PDB entry 8GTK | X-ray diffraction, 3.10 A resolution | chains A and B

[Chain A]
Name: GSDMB isoform-1
Organism: Homo sapiens
Amino-acid sequence (397 residues; row label = number of the first residue in the row; numbers below 1 keep their minus sign (Gly-6 is residue -6)):
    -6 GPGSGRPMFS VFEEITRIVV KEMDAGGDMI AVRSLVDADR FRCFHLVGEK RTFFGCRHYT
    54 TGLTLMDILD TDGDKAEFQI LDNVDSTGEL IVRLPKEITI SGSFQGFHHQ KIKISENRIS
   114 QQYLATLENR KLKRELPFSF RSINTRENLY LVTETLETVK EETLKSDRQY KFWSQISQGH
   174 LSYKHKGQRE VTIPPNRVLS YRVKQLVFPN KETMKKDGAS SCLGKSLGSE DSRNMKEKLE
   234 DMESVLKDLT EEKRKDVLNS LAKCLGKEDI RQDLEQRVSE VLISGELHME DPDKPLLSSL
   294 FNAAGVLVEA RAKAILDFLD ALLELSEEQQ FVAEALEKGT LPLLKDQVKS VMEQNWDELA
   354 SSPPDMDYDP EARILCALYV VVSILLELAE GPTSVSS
Disordered / not traced: -6 to 2, 96-99, 138-142, 164-180, 203-225, 355-361, 383-390
From the paper describing this entry:
  - conformationally variable residues (order/disorder transition): Leu216 to Leu220

[Chain B]
Name: Probable E3 ubiquitin-protein ligase ipaH7.8
Organism: Shigella flexneri
Notes: EC 2.3.2.27
Reference sequence: P18014 (IPA7_SHIFL); residues 23-262 here = UniProt positions 23-262
Amino-acid sequence (241 residues; row label = number of the first residue in the row):
    22 MSNEHYLRIL TEWEKNSSPG EERGIAFNRL SQCFQNQEAV LNLSDLNLTS LPELPKHISA
    82 LIVENNKLTS LPKLPAFLKE LNADNNRLSV IPELPESLTT LSVRSNQLEN LPVLPNHLTS
   142 LFVENNRLYN LPALPEKLKF LHVYYNRLTT LPDLPDKLEI LCAQRNNLVT FPQFSDRNNI
   202 RQKEYYFHFN QITTLPESFS QLDSSYRINI SGNPLSTRVL QSLQRLTSSP DYHGPQIYFS
   262 M
Disordered / not traced: 22-25, 262
Differences from the reference sequence: initiating methionine (22)
UniProt features mapped onto this chain:
  - mutagenesis: Asp105 to Asn106 (Abolished ability to ubiquitinate GSDMB), Arg125 (R125A: Abolished ability to ubiquitinate GSDMB), Phe143 (F143S: Abolished ability to ubiquitinate GSDMB), Asn146 (N146A: Does not affect ability to interact with host GSDMB), Phe161 to Tyr166 (Abolished ability to ubiquitinate GSDMB), Phe161 (F161G: Abolished ability to ubiquitinate GSDMB; when associated with G-181), Tyr165 to Tyr166 (Abolished ability to ubiquitinate GSDMB), Ile181 (I181G: Abolished ability to ubiquitinate GSDMB; when associated with G-161), Arg186 (R186E: Abolished ability to ubiquitinate GSDMB), Glu205 to Phe210 (Abolished ability to ubiquitinate GSDMB), Glu205 to Tyr207 (Abolished ability to ubiquitinate GSDMB), His209 (H209G: Abolished ability to ubiquitinate GSDMB), 3 further mutagenesis entries in UniProt

[Interface between chain A and chain B]
Contacting residue pairs (40; chain A residue first):
  Lys14(A) - Arg186(B)
  Lys14(A) - His209(B)
  Lys14(A) - Phe210(B)
  Glu15(A) - Tyr166(B)  hydrogen bond
  Glu15(A) - Gln185(B)  hydrogen bond (backbone-side chain)
  Glu15(A) - Arg186(B)  salt bridge
  Glu15(A) - His209(B)  hydrogen bond (backbone-side chain)
  Met16(A) - Gln185(B)
  Met16(A) - Tyr207(B)
  Met16(A) - His209(B)  hydrogen bond (backbone-side chain)
  Asp17(A) - Tyr207(B)
  Asp17(A) - Arg228(B)  salt bridge
  Asp17(A) - Asn230(B)  hydrogen bond
  Ala18(A) - Phe210(B)  hydrophobic
  Ala18(A) - Asn230(B)  hydrogen bond (backbone-side chain)
  Ala18(A) - Ser232(B)  hydrogen bond (backbone-side chain)
  Gly19(A) - Tyr259(B)
  Gly20(A) - Arg228(B)
  Asp21(A) - Arg228(B)  salt bridge
  Asp21(A) - Gln257(B)  hydrogen bond
  Asp21(A) - Tyr259(B)  hydrogen bond
  Glu82(A) - Arg125(B)  salt bridge
  Leu83(A) - Arg125(B)
  Leu83(A) - His163(B)
  Leu83(A) - Tyr165(B)
  Ile84(A) - Arg125(B)
  Ile84(A) - Tyr165(B)  hydrogen bond (backbone-side chain)
  Ile84(A) - Tyr166(B)
  Val85(A) - Tyr166(B)
  Arg86(A) - Asn146(B)  hydrogen bond
  Arg86(A) - Tyr166(B)  hydrogen bond (backbone-side chain)
  His102(A) - Asn146(B)
  Lys104(A) - Asn146(B)
  Lys106(A) - Asp105(B)  salt bridge
  Lys106(A) - Arg125(B)
  Arg111(A) - Ile181(B)
  Arg111(A) - Glu205(B)  salt bridge
  Arg111(A) - Tyr207(B)
  Arg195(A) - Glu205(B)  salt bridge
  Arg195(A) - Tyr207(B)  hydrogen bond
Also at the interface, not in a pair above, chain A (19 interface residues in all): Thr80
Also at the interface, not in a pair above, chain B (21 interface residues in all): Asn106, Ser126, Glu145

[Overview]
Chain A and chain B form an interface of 19 and 21 residues respectively, with 13 hydrogen bonds and 7 salt
bridges. Polar contacts include Glu15(A)-Arg186(B), Asp17(A)-Arg228(B) and Asp21(A)-Arg228(B). From UniProt:
24 mutagenesis sites on chain B. The paper reports conformational variability at Leu216(A).
Here chain A is GSDMB isoform-1 (Homo sapiens) and chain B is Probable E3 ubiquitin-protein ligase ipaH7.8
(Shigella flexneri). Entry 8GTK (Crystal structure of IpaH7.8-LRR and GSDMB isoform-1 complex) was determined
by X-ray diffraction (same publication as 8GTJ and 8GTN).
